2QL5 - chains A and C of the 7 polymer chains in the assembly; structure by X-ray diffraction, 2.34 A resolution.

== Chain A ==
Protein: Caspase-7
Source organism: Homo sapiens
Notes: EC 3.4.22.60; fragment: P20 subunit
Reference sequence: P55210 (CASP7_HUMAN); residue numbers follow UniProt; this construct covers 24-196
Chain sequence (173 residues; each row starts with the number of its first residue):
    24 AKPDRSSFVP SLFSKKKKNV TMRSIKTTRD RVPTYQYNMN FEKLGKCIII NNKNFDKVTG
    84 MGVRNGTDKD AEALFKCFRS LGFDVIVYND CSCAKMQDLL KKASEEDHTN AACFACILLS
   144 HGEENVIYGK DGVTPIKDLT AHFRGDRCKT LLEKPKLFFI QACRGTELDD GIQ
Unresolved in the structure: 24-56
Swiss-Prot annotation at these positions:
  - region: Lys-38 to Lys-41 (Exosite), Lys-76 to Arg-87 (Loop L1), Arg-187 to Gln-196 (Loop L2)
  - active site: His-144, Cys-186
  - site: Phe-36, Ser-37 (Cleavage), Met-45, Arg-46 (Cleavage), Ser-47, Ile-48 (Cleavage), Arg-187 (Involved in allosteric regulation)
  - modified residue: Ser-30 (Phosphoserine), Ser-37 (Phosphoserine), Thr-173 (Phosphothreonine)
  - mutagenesis: Ser-30 (S30A: Abolished phosphorylation by PAK2; when associated with A-173 and A-239; S30E: Mimics phosphorylation; does not affect thiol protease activity), Lys-38 to Lys-41 (Decreased ability to cleave PARP1 and PTGES3; Decreased ability to cleave PARP1), Lys-39 to Lys-40 (Does not affect ability to cleave PARP1; Decreased ability to cleave PARP1. Decreased RNA-binding), Lys-39 (K39E: Decreased ability to cleave PARP1), Thr-173 (T173A: Abolished phosphorylation by PAK2; when associated with A-30 and A-239), Cys-186 (C186A: Abolished thiol protease activity), Arg-187 (R187K: Does not significantly affect thiol protease catalytic efficiency; R187M/A/G: Reduced thiol protease catalytic efficiency; R187W/N: Strongly reduced thiol protease catalytic efficiency), Asp-192 (D192A: Strongly reduced thiol protease activity)

== Chain C ==
Protein: Caspase-7
Source organism: Homo sapiens
Notes: EC 3.4.22.60; fragment: P20 subunit
Reference sequence: P55210 (CASP7_HUMAN); residues 324-496 here correspond to UniProt positions 24-196 (UniProt number = residue number - 300)
Chain sequence (173 residues; numbered 324 to 496; the number before each row is that of its first residue):
   324 AKPDRSSFVP SLFSKKKKNV TMRSIKTTRD RVPTYQYNMN FEKLGKCIII NNKNFDKVTG
   384 MGVRNGTDKD AEALFKCFRS LGFDVIVYND CSCAKMQDLL KKASEEDHTN AACFACILLS
   444 HGEENVIYGK DGVTPIKDLT AHFRGDRCKT LLEKPKLFFI QACRGTELDD GIQ
Unresolved in the structure: 324-356
Swiss-Prot annotation at these positions:
  - region: Lys-338 to Lys-341 (Exosite), Lys-376 to Arg-387 (Loop L1), Arg-487 to Gln-496 (Loop L2)
  - active site: His-444, Cys-486
  - site: Phe-336, Ser-337 (Cleavage), Met-345, Arg-346 (Cleavage), Ser-347, Ile-348 (Cleavage), Arg-487 (Involved in allosteric regulation)
  - modified residue: Ser-330 (Phosphoserine), Ser-337 (Phosphoserine), Thr-473 (Phosphothreonine)

== How chain A and chain C interact ==
Residue-residue contacts (8):
  Gly-168(A) with Ile-495(C)
  Lys-172(A) with Gln-496(C)
  Leu-175(A) with Ile-495(C), hydrophobic; Gln-496(C)
  Glu-176(A) with Gln-496(C)
  Glu-190(A) with Lys-460(C), salt bridge
  Ile-195(A) with Leu-475(C), hydrophobic
  Gln-196(A) with Leu-475(C)
Interface residues without a listed pair, chain A (8 interface residues in all): Asp-169
Interface residues without a listed pair, chain C (7 interface residues in all): Gly-468, Asp-469, Lys-472

== In short ==
The interface between chain A and chain C involves 8 residues on one side and 7 on the other; the contacts
include 1 salt bridge. The salt-bridged pair is Glu-190(A)/Lys-460(C).
Chain A and chain C are both Caspase-7 (Homo sapiens); the structure, Crystal Structure of caspase-7 with
inhibitor AC-DMQD-CHO, was determined by X-ray diffraction, deposited together with 2QL7, 2QL9, 2QLB, 2QLF and
2QLJ.
